Entry 6UU0 (X-ray diffraction, 3.90 A resolution); this record covers chains CCC and 111 of the 9 polymer chains in the assembly.

# Chain CCC
Molecule: DNA-directed RNA polymerase subunit beta
Source organism: Escherichia coli
Notes: EC 2.7.7.6
UniProtKB: P0A8V4 (RPOB_ECO57); residue numbers follow UniProt; this construct covers 1-1342
Amino-acid sequence (1342 residues; each row starts with the number of its first residue):
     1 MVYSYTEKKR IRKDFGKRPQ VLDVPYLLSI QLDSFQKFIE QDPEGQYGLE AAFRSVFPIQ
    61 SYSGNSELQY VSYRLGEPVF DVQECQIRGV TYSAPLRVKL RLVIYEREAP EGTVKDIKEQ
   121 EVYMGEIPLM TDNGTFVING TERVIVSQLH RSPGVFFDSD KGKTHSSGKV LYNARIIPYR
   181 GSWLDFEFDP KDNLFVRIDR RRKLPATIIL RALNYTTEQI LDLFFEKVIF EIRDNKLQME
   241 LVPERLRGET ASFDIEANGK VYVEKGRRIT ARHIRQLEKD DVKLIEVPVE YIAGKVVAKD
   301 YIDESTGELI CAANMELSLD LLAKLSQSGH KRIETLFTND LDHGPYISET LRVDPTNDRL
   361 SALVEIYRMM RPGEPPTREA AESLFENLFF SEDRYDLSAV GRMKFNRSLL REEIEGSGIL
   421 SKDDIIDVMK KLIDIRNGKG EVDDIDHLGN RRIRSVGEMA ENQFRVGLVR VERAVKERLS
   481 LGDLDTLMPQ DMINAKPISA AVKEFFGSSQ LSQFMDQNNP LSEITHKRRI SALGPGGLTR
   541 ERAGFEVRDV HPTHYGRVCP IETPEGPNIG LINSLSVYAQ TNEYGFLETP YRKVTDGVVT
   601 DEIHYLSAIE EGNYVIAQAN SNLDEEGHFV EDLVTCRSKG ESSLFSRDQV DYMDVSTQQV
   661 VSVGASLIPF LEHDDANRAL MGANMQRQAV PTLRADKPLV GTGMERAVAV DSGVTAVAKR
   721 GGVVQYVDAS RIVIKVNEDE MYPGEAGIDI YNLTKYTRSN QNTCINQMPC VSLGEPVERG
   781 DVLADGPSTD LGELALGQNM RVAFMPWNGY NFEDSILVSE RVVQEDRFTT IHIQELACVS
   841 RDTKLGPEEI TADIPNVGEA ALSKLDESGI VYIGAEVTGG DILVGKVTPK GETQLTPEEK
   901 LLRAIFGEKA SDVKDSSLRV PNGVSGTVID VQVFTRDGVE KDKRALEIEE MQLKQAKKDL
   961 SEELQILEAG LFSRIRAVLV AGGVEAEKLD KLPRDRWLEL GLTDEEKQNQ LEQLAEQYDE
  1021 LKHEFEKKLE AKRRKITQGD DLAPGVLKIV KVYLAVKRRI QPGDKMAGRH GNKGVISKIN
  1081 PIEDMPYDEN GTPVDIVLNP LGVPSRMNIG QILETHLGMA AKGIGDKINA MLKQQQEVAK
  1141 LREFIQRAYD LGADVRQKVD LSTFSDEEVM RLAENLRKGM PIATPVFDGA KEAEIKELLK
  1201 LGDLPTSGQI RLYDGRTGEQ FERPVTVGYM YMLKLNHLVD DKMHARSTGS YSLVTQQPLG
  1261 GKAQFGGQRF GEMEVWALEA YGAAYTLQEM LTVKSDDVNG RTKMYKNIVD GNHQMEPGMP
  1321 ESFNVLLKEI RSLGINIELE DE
Unresolved in the structure: 1
Ion coordination: Mg2+: Glu-813 (together with GTP)
Ligand contacts: GTP (guanosine-5'-triphosphate): Glu-813, Ser-1105, Arg-1106
Curated features (UniProtKB/Swiss-Prot):
  - modified residue (N6-acetyllysine): Lys-1022, Lys-1200

# Chain 111
Molecule: Synthetic DNA 50-MER (promoter non-template strand)
Sequence (50 nucleotides; each row starts with the number of its first residue):
    10 ACCTTGACAT CCCACCTCAC GTATGCTATA ATGTGTGCAG TCTGACGCGG
Unresolved in the structure: 10-26, 45

# How chain CCC and chain 111 interact
Residue-residue contacts (18):
  Arg-151(CCC) with DT50(111), base contact
  Arg-175(CCC) with DT50(111), hydrogen bond to the base
  Trp-183(CCC) with DG49(111), stacking on the base
  Asp-185(CCC) with DT50(111), hydrogen bond to the base
  Asp-199(CCC) with DA48(111), hydrogen bond to the base; DG49(111), hydrogen bond to the base
  Arg-200(CCC) with DG49(111), base contact; DT50(111), hydrogen bond to the base
  Arg-371(CCC) with DG44(111), base contact
  Glu-374(CCC) with DT43(111), base contact; DG44(111), hydrogen bond to the base
  Pro-375(CCC) with DG42(111), base contact
  Arg-394(CCC) with DG46(111), hydrogen bond to the base
  Arg-473(CCC) with DG46(111), salt bridge to the phosphate
  Glu-541(CCC) with DC51(111), hydrogen bond to the base
  Arg-542(CCC) with DG49(111), phosphate contact; DT50(111), phosphate contact; DC51(111), sugar contact
Interface residues without a listed pair, chain CCC (15 interface residues in all): Gly-181, Tyr-367
Interface residues without a listed pair, chain 111 (9 interface residues in all): DC47

# Overview
Chain CCC and chain 111 form an interface of 15 and 9 residues respectively; the contacts include 8 hydrogen
bonds, 1 salt bridge and 1 aromatic stacking contact. Among the polar pairs are Arg-175(CCC)/DT50(111),
Asp-185(CCC)/DT50(111) and Asp-199(CCC)/DA48(111). Chain CCC binds GTP.
Chain CCC is DNA-directed RNA polymerase subunit beta (Escherichia coli) and chain 111 is Synthetic DNA 50-MER
(promoter non-template strand); the structure, E. coli sigma-S transcription initiation complex with a 3-nt
RNA and a mismatching GTP ("Fresh" crystal ..., was determined by X-ray diffraction (same publication as 6UTV,
6UTW, 6UTX, 6UTY, 6UTZ, 6UU1 and 11 further entries).
